Entry 1AZI (X-ray diffraction, 2.00 A resolution); this record covers chain A.

[Chain A]
Molecule: Myoglobin
Organism: Equus caballus
Reference sequence: P68082 (MYG_HORSE); residues 1-153 here = UniProt positions 1-153
Chain sequence (153 residues; numbered 1 to 153; the number before each row is that of its first residue):
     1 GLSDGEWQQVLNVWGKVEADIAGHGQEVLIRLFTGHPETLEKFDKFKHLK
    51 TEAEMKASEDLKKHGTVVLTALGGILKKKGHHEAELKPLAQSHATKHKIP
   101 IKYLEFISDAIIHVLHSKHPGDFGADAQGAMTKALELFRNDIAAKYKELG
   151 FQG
Metal / ion sites: heme Fe: His-93 (together with azide ion)
Small-molecule neighbours: heme (HEM): Leu-32, Thr-39, Lys-42, Phe-43, Lys-45, His-64, Val-67, Val-68, Ala-71, Leu-72, Leu-89, Ser-92, His-93, His-97, Ile-99, Tyr-103, Leu-104, Ile-107, Phe-138
From the paper describing this entry:
  - binding site for azide ion: His-64, Ile-107
  - conformationally variable residues (side-chain flip): Leu-29

[In short]
Chain A binds heme. From the paper: a binding site for azide ion at His-64 and Ile-107; conformational
variability at Leu-29.
Chain A is Myoglobin (Equus caballus); the structure, Myoglobin (horse heart) recombinant wild-type complexed
with azide, was determined by X-ray diffraction (same publication as 1BJE).
